PDB entry 4UAP | X-ray diffraction, 2.00 A resolution | chain A

# Chain A
Name: Glycosyl hydrolase, family 31/fibronectin type III domain protein
From: Clostridium perfringens
UniProtKB: Q0TRJ3 (Q0TRJ3_CLOP1); residues 6-153 here correspond to UniProt positions 1323-1470 (UniProt number = residue number + 1317)
Amino-acid sequence (152 residues; each row starts with the number of its first residue):
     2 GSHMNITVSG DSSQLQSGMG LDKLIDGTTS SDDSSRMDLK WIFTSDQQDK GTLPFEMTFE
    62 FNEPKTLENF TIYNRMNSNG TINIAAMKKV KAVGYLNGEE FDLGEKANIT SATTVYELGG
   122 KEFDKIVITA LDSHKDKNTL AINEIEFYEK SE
Disordered / not traced: 2, 153
Sequence notes: expression tag (2-5)
Ion coordination: Ca2+: K24, D27, T29, S36, N144, E145
Small-molecule neighbours: 2-acetamido-2-deoxy-beta-D-galactopyranose (NGA): D34, R37, D39, W42, I43, R76, A86, K136
From the paper describing this entry:
  - binding site for 2-acetamido-2-deoxy-beta-D-galactopyranose: D34, D39, W42, I43, R76, N84, K136, T140
  - specificity-determining residues: D34, R76, N84 (proposed by the authors, not directly observed)

# Overview
Ligands of chain A: 2-acetamido-2-deoxy-beta-D-galactopyranose. K24, D27, T29, S36, N144 and E145 coordinate
Ca2+. From the paper: a binding site for 2-acetamido-2-deoxy-beta-D-galactopyranose at D34, D39 and W42 among
others; specificity determinants D34, R76 and N84.
Chain A is Glycosyl hydrolase, family 31/fibronectin type III domain protein (Clostridium perfringens); the
structure, X-ray structure of GH31 CBM32-2 bound to GalNAc, was determined by X-ray diffraction (same
publication as 4P5Y, 4LKS, 4LQR and 4LPL).
